8F92 - chains C and D of the 18 polymer chains in the assembly; structure by electron microscopy, 3.14 A resolution.

== Chain C ==
Name: RM20A3 Fab heavy chain
Source organism: Macaca mulatta
Notes: antibody fragment or engineered binder
Sequence (125 residues; row label = number of the first residue in the row; a row labelled like 82A-82C holds insertion residues (82A, then the next letters in order)):
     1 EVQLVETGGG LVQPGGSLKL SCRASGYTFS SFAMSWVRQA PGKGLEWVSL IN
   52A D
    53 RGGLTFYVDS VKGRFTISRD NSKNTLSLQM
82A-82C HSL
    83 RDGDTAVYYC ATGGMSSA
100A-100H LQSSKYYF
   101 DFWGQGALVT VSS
Not modelled in the structure: 112-113
Disulfides: Cys-22/Cys-92

== Chain D ==
Name: RM20A3 Fab light chain
Source organism: Macaca mulatta
Notes: antibody fragment or engineered binder
Sequence (128 residues; each row starts with the number of its first residue; note: 1 number in that range is skipped by the numbering (no residue carries it; nothing is unmodelled there); a row labelled like 27A-27C holds insertion residues (27A, then the next letters in order)):
     3 ALTQPPS
    11 VSGSPGQSVT ISCTGTS
27A-27C SDI
    28 GSYNYVSWYQ QHPGKAPKLM IYDVTQRPSG VSDRFSGSKS GNTASLTISG LQADDEADYY
    88 CSAYAGRQ
95A-95B TF
    96 YIFGGGTRLT V
  106A L
   107 GQPKASPTVT LFPPSSEEL
Not modelled in the structure: 107-125
Disulfides: Cys-23/Cys-88

== Interface between chain C and chain D ==
Pairs across the interface (27):
  Gln-39(C) / Gln-38(D)  hydrogen bond
  Gln-39(C) / Tyr-87(D)  hydrogen bond
  Gly-44(C) / Tyr-87(D)
  Leu-45(C) / Pro-44(D)  hydrophobic
  Leu-45(C) / Tyr-87(D)
  Leu-45(C) / Phe-98(D)
  Trp-47(C) / Phe-95B(D)  hydrophobic
  Trp-47(C) / Phe-98(D)
  Leu-50(C) / Phe-95B(D)  hydrophobic
  Phe-58(C) / Phe-95B(D)  hydrophobic
  Tyr-91(C) / Gln-38(D)
  Tyr-91(C) / Ala-43(D)  hydrophobic
  Gly-96(C) / Tyr-96(D)  hydrogen bond (backbone-side chain)
  Tyr-100F(C) / Tyr-32(D)
  Tyr-100F(C) / Tyr-91(D)  hydrophobic
  Tyr-100F(C) / Tyr-96(D)
  Tyr-100G(C) / Tyr-36(D)
  Tyr-100G(C) / Leu-46(D)  hydrophobic
  Tyr-100G(C) / Tyr-49(D)  hydrophobic
  Phe-100H(C) / Tyr-36(D)  hydrogen bond (backbone-side chain)
  Phe-100H(C) / Leu-46(D)
  Phe-100H(C) / Tyr-96(D)  hydrophobic
  Phe-100H(C) / Phe-98(D)  hydrophobic
  Asp-101(C) / Leu-46(D)
  Trp-103(C) / Tyr-36(D)
  Trp-103(C) / Pro-44(D)
  Gly-104(C) / Ala-43(D)
Other interface residues (no listed pair), chain C (21 interface residues in all): Val-37, Lys-43, Glu-46, Met-97, Ser-100D, Lys-100E, Gln-105
Other interface residues (no listed pair), chain D (15 interface residues in all): Ser-34, Lys-42, Lys-45

== Overview ==
21 residues of chain C and 15 residues of chain D are in contact; the contacts include 4 hydrogen bonds. Polar
pairs include Gln-39(C)/Gln-38(D), Gln-39(C)/Tyr-87(D) and Gly-96(C)/Tyr-96(D).
Here chain C is RM20A3 Fab heavy chain and chain D is RM20A3 Fab light chain, both from Macaca mulatta. Entry
8F92 (HIV Env BG505_MD39_B11 SOSIP boosting trimer in complex with B11_d77.7 mouse Fab and RM20A3 Fab) was
determined by electron microscopy (same publication as 8F9G, 8F9M and 8VFV).
